5HOO - chains B and C of the 8 polymer chains in the assembly; structure by X-ray diffraction, 3.30 A resolution.

[Chain B]
Name: Mariner Mos1 transposase
From: Drosophila mauritiana
Notes: EC 3.1.-.-; fragment: full-length Mos1 transposase
UniProt: Q7JQ07 (MOS1T_DROMA); numbering as in UniProt (aligned over 1-345)
Sequence (345 residues; numbered 1 to 345; the number before each row is that of its first residue):
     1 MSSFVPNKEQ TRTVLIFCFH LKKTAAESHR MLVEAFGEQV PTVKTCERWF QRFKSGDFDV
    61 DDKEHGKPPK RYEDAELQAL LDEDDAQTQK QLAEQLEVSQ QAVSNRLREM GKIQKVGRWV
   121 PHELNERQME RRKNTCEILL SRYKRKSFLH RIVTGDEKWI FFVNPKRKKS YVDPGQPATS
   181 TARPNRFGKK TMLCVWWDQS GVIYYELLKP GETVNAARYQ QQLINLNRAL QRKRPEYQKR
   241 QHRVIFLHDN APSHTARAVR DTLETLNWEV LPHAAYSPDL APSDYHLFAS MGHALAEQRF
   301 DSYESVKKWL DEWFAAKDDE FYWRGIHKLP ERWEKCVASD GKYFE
Unresolved in the structure: 1-2, 236-242
Differences from the reference sequence: conflict Thr-45 (Lys in Q7JQ07), Asn-164 (Ser in Q7JQ07), Pro-210 (Arg in Q7JQ07), Phe-344 (Leu in Q7JQ07); engineered mutation Ala-216 (Thr in Q7JQ07)
UniProt features mapped onto this chain:
  - DNA-binding region (H-T-H motif): Thr-24 to Ser-55, Gln-89 to Met-110
  - region: Ile-113 to Asn-125 (Linker)
  - binding site (Mg(2+)): Asp-156, Asp-249, Asp-284
  - site: Arg-48 (Important for base-specific DNA-binding), Gln-100 (Important for base-specific DNA-binding), Arg-118 (Important for base-specific DNA-binding), Arg-186 (Critical for target DNA recognition), His-293 (Important for base-specific DNA-binding)
  - mutagenesis: Arg-48 (R48Q: Loss of DNA binding; when associated with R-100), Gln-100 (Q100R: Loss of DNA binding; when associated with Q-48), Arg-118 (R118A: Reduces rate of second strand cleavage; when associated with A-216), Trp-119 (W119P: Alters cleavage sites in second strand cleavage), Arg-186 (R186A: No effect on second strand cleavage. Strongly reduced strand transfer activity), Asp-284 (D284A: Loss of catalytic activity)
Cystine bridges: Cys-136/Cys-336
Bound ions: Mg2+: Asp-156, Asp-249 (shared with 1 residue of chain H)
What the authors report for this chain:
  - Mg2+ coordination: Asp-156, Asp-249
  - catalytic residues: Asp-156, Asp-249
  - catalytic residues: Asp-284 (citing earlier work)
  - binding site for Mos1 IR TS joined to Target DNA: His-122, Arg-186, Phe-187, Thr-213, Ala-216, Arg-257
  - mutagenesis - H122A, F187W: unchanged catalytic activity on strand transfer
  - binding site for Mos1 IR TS joined to Target DNA: Trp-159, Arg-186, Phe-187, Lys-190, Thr-213, Val-214
  - mutagenesis - W159A, R186A, F187A, K190A: abolished catalytic activity on target DNA duplex with a sole TA
  - mutagenesis - W159A, F187A, K190A: decreased catalytic activity on in vitro transposition efficiency
  - mutagenesis - F161A, F161W, R186A, F187A, F187W, K190A: unchanged catalytic activity on Transposon excision
  - specificity-determining residues: Val-214
  - binding site for Target DNA: Asn-250, Tyr-276
  - mutagenesis - T216A: increased expression (citing earlier work)

[Chain C]
Molecule: Mos1 IR DNA NTS
Notes: fragment: Mos1 IR DNA NTS
Sequence (25 nucleotides; numbered 4 to 28; the number before each row is that of its first residue):
     4 GGTGTACAAG TATGAAATGT CGTTT

[How chain B and chain C interact]
Pairs across the interface - 8 pairs, chain B then chain C:
  Tyr-171(B) / DT8(C)  hydrogen bond to the phosphate
  Tyr-285(B) / DG4(C)  base contact
  His-286(B) / DG4(C)  sugar contact
  Ser-290(B) / DG4(C)  phosphate contact
  Ser-290(B) / DG5(C)  hydrogen bond to the phosphate
  His-293(B) / DG5(C)  hydrogen bond to the sugar
  Phe-321(B) / DG5(C)  phosphate contact
  Lys-328(B) / DG4(C)  base contact
Interface residues without a listed pair, chain B (11 interface residues in all): Arg-118, Ala-289, Lys-317, Arg-332
Interface residues without a listed pair, chain C (4 interface residues in all): DT6

[In short]
The interface between chain B and chain C involves 11 residues on one side and 4 on the other; the contacts
include 3 hydrogen bonds. Among the polar pairs are His-293(B)/DG5(C), Tyr-171(B)/DT8(C) and
Ser-290(B)/DG5(C). From the paper: catalytic residues Asp-156(B), Asp-249(B) and Asp-284(B); W159A, R186A and
F187A of chain B, among others, abolish catalytic activity on target DNA duplex with a sole TA; 9
substitutions were tested in all.
Here chain B is Mariner Mos1 transposase (Drosophila mauritiana) and chain C is Mos1 IR DNA NTS. Entry 5HOO
(Crystal structure of the Mos1 Strand Transfer Complex) was determined by X-ray diffraction.
